Entry 5ST9 (X-ray diffraction, 1.40 A resolution); this record covers chains A and B.

# Chain A
Protein: Pre-mRNA-splicing factor 8
From: Saccharomyces cerevisiae S288C
UniProtKB: P33334 (PRP8_YEAST); residue numbers follow UniProt; this construct covers 1836-2090
Chain sequence (258 residues; numbered 1833 to 2090; the number before each row is that of its first residue):
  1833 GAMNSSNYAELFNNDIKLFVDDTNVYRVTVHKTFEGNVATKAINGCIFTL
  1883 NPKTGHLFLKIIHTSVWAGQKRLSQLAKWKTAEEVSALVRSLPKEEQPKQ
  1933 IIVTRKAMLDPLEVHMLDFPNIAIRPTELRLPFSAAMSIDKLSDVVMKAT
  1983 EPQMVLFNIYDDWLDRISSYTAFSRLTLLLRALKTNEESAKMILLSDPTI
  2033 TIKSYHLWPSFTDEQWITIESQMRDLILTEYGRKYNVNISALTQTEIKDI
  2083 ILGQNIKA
Unresolved in the structure: 2070-2090
Construct notes: expression tag (1833-1835)
Ligand contacts: (4-butanoylpiperazin-1-yl)acetic acid (V8E): Lys1973, Val1987, Leu1988, Phe1989, Ser2036, Tyr2037, His2038, Leu2039

# Chain B
Protein: A1 cistron-splicing factor AAR2
From: Saccharomyces cerevisiae S288C
UniProtKB: P32357 (AAR2_YEAST); aligned to UniProt positions 1-317 over residues 1-317
Chain sequence (308 residues; row label = number of the first residue in the row; note: 13 numbers in that range are skipped by the numbering (no residue carries them; nothing is unmodelled there); numbers below 1 keep their minus sign (Gly-3 is residue -3)):
    -3 GAMAMNTVPFTSAPIEVTIGIDQYSFNVKENQPFHGIKDIPIGHVHVIHF
    47 QHADNSSMRYGYWFDCRMGNFYIQYDPKDGLYKMMEERDGAKFENIVHNF
    97 KERQMMVSYPKIDEDDTWYNLTEFVQMDKIRKIVRKDENQFSYVDSSMTT
   147 VQENEL
   166 SSSSSDPAHSLNYTVINFKSREAIRPGHEMEDFLDKSYYLNTVMLQGIFK
   216 NSSNYFGELQFAFLNAMFFGNYGSSLQWHAMIELICSSATVPKHMLDKLD
   266 EILYYQIKTLPEQYSDILLNERVWNICLYSSFQKNSLHNTEKIMENKYPE
   316 LL
Unresolved in the structure: -3 to 0, 166-169
Construct notes: expression tag (-3 to 0); conflict Ser166 (Leu153 in P32357), Ser167 (Lys154 in P32357), Ser170 (Asp in P32357)
UniProt features mapped onto this chain:
  - region: Leu261 to Ile282 (Leucine-zipper)
  - modified residue: Ser253 (Phosphoserine), Thr274 (Phosphothreonine)

# Interface between chain A and chain B
Contacting residue pairs - 17 pairs, chain A then chain B:
  Gln1907(A) with Met195(B); Leu199(B)
  Leu1908(A) with Met195(B), hydrophobic
  Trp1911(A) with Glu194(B); Met195(B), hydrophobic; Phe198(B), hydrophobic
  Asp1942(A) with Lys184(B), salt bridge; Phe198(B)
  Glu1945(A) with Lys184(B), salt bridge
  Val1946(A) with Ile189(B), hydrophobic; Glu194(B); Phe198(B), hydrophobic
  His1947(A) with Glu194(B), salt bridge
  Leu1949(A) with Lys184(B); Ser185(B); Arg186(B)
  Asp1950(A) with Arg186(B), salt bridge

# Overview
Chain A and chain B form an interface of 9 and 8 residues respectively, with 4 salt bridges. Among the polar
pairs are Asp1942(A)-Lys184(B), Glu1945(A)-Lys184(B) and His1947(A)-Glu194(B). Bound to chain A:
(4-butanoylpiperazin-1-yl)acetic acid.
Chain A is Pre-mRNA-splicing factor 8 and chain B is A1 cistron-splicing factor AAR2, both from Saccharomyces
cerevisiae S288C; the structure, PanDDA analysis group deposition -- Aar2/RNaseH in complex with fragment
P02F01 from the F2X-Universal Library, was determined by X-ray diffraction (same publication as 5ST0, 5ST1,
5ST2, 5ST3, 5ST4, 5ST5 and 248 further entries).
